PDB entry 6PZA | electron microscopy, 3.74 A resolution | chains C and D

[Chain C]
Name: ATP-binding cassette sub-family C member 8
Organism: Cricetus cricetus
Reference sequence: Q09427 (ABCC8_CRICR); residues 1-1582 here = UniProt positions 1-1582
Chain sequence (1582 residues; numbered 1 to 1582; the number before each row is that of its first residue):
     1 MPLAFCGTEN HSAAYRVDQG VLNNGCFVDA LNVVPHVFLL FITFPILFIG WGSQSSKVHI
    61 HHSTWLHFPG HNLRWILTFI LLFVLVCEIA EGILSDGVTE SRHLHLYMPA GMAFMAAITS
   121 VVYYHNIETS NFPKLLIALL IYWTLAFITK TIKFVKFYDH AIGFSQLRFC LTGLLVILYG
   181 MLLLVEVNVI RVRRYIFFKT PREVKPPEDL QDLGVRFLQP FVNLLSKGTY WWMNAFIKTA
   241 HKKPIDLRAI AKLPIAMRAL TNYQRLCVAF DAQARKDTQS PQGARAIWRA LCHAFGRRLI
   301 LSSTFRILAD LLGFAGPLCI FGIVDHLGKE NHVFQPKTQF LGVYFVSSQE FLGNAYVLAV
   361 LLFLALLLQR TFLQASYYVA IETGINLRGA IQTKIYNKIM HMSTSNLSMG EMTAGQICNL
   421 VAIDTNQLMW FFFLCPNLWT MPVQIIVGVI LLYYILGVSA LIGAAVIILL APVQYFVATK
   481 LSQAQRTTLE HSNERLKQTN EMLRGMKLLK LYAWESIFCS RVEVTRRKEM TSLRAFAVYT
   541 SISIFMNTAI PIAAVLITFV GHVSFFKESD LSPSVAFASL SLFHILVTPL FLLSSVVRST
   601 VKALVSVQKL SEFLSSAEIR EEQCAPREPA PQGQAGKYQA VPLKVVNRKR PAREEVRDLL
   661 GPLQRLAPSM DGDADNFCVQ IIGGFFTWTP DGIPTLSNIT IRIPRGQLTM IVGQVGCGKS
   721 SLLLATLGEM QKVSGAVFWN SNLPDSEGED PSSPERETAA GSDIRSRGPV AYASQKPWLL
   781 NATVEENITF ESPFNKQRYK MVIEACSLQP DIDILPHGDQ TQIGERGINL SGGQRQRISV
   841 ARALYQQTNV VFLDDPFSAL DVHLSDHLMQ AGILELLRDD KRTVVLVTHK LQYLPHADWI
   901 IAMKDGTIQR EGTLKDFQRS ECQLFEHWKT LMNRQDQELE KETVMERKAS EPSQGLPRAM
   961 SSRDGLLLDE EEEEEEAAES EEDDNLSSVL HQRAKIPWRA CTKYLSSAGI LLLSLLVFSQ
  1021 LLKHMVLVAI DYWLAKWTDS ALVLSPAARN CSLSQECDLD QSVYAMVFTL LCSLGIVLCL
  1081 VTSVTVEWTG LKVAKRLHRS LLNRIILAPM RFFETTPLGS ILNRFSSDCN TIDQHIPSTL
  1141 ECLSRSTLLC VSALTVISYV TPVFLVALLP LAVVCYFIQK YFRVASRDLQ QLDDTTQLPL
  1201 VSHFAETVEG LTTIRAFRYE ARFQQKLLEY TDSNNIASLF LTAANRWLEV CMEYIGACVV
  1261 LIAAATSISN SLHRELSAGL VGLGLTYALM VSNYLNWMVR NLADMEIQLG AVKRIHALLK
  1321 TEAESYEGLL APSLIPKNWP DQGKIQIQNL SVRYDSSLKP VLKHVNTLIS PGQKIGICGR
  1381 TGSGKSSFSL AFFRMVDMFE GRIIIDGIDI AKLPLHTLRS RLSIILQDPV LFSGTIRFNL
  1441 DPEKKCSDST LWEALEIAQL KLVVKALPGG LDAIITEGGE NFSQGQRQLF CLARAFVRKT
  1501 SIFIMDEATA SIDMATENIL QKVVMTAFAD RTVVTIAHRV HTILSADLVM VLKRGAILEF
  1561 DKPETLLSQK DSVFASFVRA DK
Unresolved in the structure: 622-677, 743-764, 929-991, 1045-1059, 1579-1582
Disulfide bonds: Cys-6/Cys-26
Residues lining bound ligands:
  - ATP (adenosine-5'-triphosphate): Thr-404, Ser-405, Asn-406, Trp-688, Thr-695, Gly-716, Cys-717, Gly-718, Lys-719, Ser-720, Ser-721, Gln-775
  - Glyburide (GBM; 5-chloro-N-(2-{4-[(cyclohexylcarbamoyl)sulfamoyl]phenyl}ethyl)-2-methoxybenzamide): Arg-306, Tyr-377, Ile-381, Arg-388, Trp-430, Phe-433, Leu-434, Asn-437, Thr-588, Pro-589, Leu-592, Asp-1193, Ser-1238, Leu-1241, Thr-1242, Asn-1245, Arg-1246, Arg-1300
Curated features (UniProtKB/Swiss-Prot):
  - binding site (ATP): Trp-688, Gly-716, Ser-720, Ser-721, Ser-1483
  - binding site (Mg(2+)): Ser-720, Gln-775
  - binding site (ADP): Thr-1381, Gly-1382, Gly-1384, Lys-1385, Ser-1386, Ser-1387
  - glycosylation (N-linked (GlcNAc...) asparagine): Asn-10, Asn-1050
From the paper describing this entry:
  - binding site for Glyburide: Ser-1238, Asn-1245, Arg-1246, Arg-1300
  - mutagenesis - F27S: abolished expression
  - post-translational modification sites: Asn-10

[Chain D]
Name: ATP-sensitive inward rectifier potassium channel 11
Organism: Rattus norvegicus
Reference sequence: P70673 (KCJ11_RAT); residues 1-390 here = UniProt positions 1-390
Chain sequence (390 residues; numbered 1 to 390; the number before each row is that of its first residue):
     1 MLSRKGIIPE EYVLTRLAED PTEPRYRTRE RRARFVSKKG NCNVAHKNIR EQGRFLQDVF
    61 TTLVDLKWPH TLLIFTMSFL CSWLLFAMVW WLIAFAHGDL APGEGTNVPC VTSIHSFSSA
   121 FLFSIEVQVT IGFGGRMVTE ECPLAILILI VQNIVGLMIN AIMLGCIFMK TAQAHRRAET
   181 LIFSKHAVIT PRHGRLCFML RVGDLRKSMI ISATIHMQVV RKTTSPEGEV VPLHQVDIPM
   241 ENGVGGNSIF LVAPLIIYHV IDSNSPLYDL APSDLHHHQD LEIIVILEGV VETTGITTQA
   301 RTSYLADEIL WGQRFVPIVA EEDGRYSVDY SKFGNTVKVP TPLCTARQLD EDRSLLDALT
   361 LASSRGPLRK RSVAVAKAKP KFSISPDSLS
Unresolved in the structure: 20-390
Differences from the reference sequence: conflict Pro-191 (Leu in P70673)

[Interface between chain C and chain D]
Contacting residue pairs (15; chain C residue first):
  Ile-423(C) with Tyr-12(D)
  Trp-430(C) with Ile-8(D), hydrophobic; Pro-9(D)
  Arg-486(C) with Glu-11(D)
  Leu-489(C) with Glu-11(D)
  Asn-493(C) with Leu-14(D)
  Asn-547(C) with Met-1(D)
  Arg-826(C) with Arg-16(D), hydrogen bond (side chain-backbone); Leu-17(D), hydrogen bond (side chain-backbone)
  Gly-1119(C) with Ala-18(D)
  Ser-1120(C) with Glu-19(D)
  Asn-1123(C) with Ala-18(D), hydrogen bond (side chain-backbone)
  Trp-1297(C) with Met-1(D); Leu-2(D), hydrophobic
  Asp-1304(C) with Arg-4(D)
Other interface residues (no listed pair), chain C (20 interface residues in all): Gln-485, Leu-592, Ser-1138, Cys-1142, Arg-1145, Leu-1198, Arg-1300, Asn-1301
Other interface residues (no listed pair), chain D (17 interface residues in all): Ser-3, Lys-5, Gly-6, Glu-10, Val-13

[Overview]
The interface between chain C and chain D involves 20 residues on one side and 17 on the other; the contacts
include 3 hydrogen bonds. Among the polar pairs are Arg-826(C)/Arg-16(D), Arg-826(C)/Leu-17(D) and
Asn-1123(C)/Ala-18(D). From the paper: a binding site for Glyburide at Ser-1238(C), Asn-1245(C) and
Arg-1246(C) among others; F27S of chain C abolishes expression.
Here chain C is ATP-binding cassette sub-family C member 8 (Cricetus cricetus) and chain D is ATP-sensitive
inward rectifier potassium channel 11 (Rattus norvegicus). Entry 6PZA (Cryo-EM structure of the pancreatic
beta-cell SUR1 bound to ATP and glibenclamide) was determined by electron microscopy, deposited together with
6PZ9, 6PZB, 6PZC and 6PZI.
